6MBO - chains A and B; structure by X-ray diffraction, 1.59 A resolution.

Chain A (and B):
Name: Histone-lysine N-methyltransferase EHMT1
From: Homo sapiens
Notes: EC 2.1.1.43; chain B of this document is another copy of the same molecule, construct and numbering; everything in this record applies to it too
UniProtKB: Q9H9B1 (EHMT1_HUMAN); residues 975-1235 here correspond to UniProt positions 1006-1266 (UniProt number = residue number + 31)
Chain sequence (261 residues; numbered 975 to 1235; the number before each row is that of its first residue):
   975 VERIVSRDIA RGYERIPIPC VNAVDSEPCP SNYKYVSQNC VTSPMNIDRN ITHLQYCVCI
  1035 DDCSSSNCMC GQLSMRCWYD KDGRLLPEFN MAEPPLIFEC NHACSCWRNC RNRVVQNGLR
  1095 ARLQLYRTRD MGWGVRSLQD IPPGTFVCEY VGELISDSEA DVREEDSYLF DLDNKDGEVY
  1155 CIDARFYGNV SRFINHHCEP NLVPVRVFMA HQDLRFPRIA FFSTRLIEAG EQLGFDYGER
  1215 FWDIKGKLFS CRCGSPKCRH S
Metal / ion sites: Zn2+ site 1: C1031, C1044, C1074, C1078; Zn2+ site 2: C1031, C1033, C1037, C1042; Zn2+ site 3: C1037, C1074, C1080, C1084; Zn2+ site 4: C1172, C1225, C1227, C1232
Ligand contacts:
  - JDG (2-cyclohexyl-7-methoxy-N-[1-(propan-2-yl)piperidin-4-yl]-8-[3-(pyrrolidin-1-yl)propoxy]-3H-1,4-benzodiazepin-5-amine), molecule 1: I1025, T1026, Y1030, A1077
  - JDG, molecule 2: Y1124, D1131, A1134, D1135, V1136, R1137, D1140, S1141, Y1142, L1143, F1144, D1145, V1153, Y1154, C1155, F1209, Y1211, R1214, F1215, I1218, K1219
  - S-adenosylhomocysteine (SAH): M1105, G1106, W1107, S1141, Y1142, R1166, F1167, I1168, N1169, H1170, Y1211, F1215, W1216, F1223, S1224, C1225, R1226, C1227
UniProt features mapped onto this chain:
  - region (Interaction with histone H3): D1131 to D1150, Y1211 to R1214
  - binding site (Zn(2+)): C1031, C1033, C1037, C1042, C1044, C1074, C1078, C1080, C1084, C1172, C1225, C1227, C1232
  - binding site (S-adenosyl-L-methionine): M1105 to W1107, Y1142, N1169, H1170, R1226
  - site: Y1124 (Histone H3K9me binding)
  - modified residue: S1017 (Phosphoserine)
Reported in the primary citation:
  - binding site for JDG: D1140, L1143, D1145, V1153, C1155, R1214, I1218
  - contacts within the chain: D1145-R1214 (salt bridge), D1140-K1219 (salt bridge)

Chain A / chain B interface:
Residue-residue contacts - 45 pairs, chain A then chain B:
  D982(A) - W1081(B)
  R985(A) - H1076(B)  hydrogen bond (side chain-backbone)
  R985(A) - C1078(B)  hydrogen bond (side chain-backbone)
  R985(A) - S1079(B)
  R985(A) - C1080(B)  hydrogen bond (side chain-backbone)
  R985(A) - W1081(B)
  R985(A) - R1082(B)  hydrogen bond (backbone-backbone)
  G986(A) - W1081(B)
  G986(A) - R1082(B)
  Y987(A) - N1075(B)  hydrogen bond (side chain-backbone)
  Y987(A) - H1076(B)
  Y987(A) - R1082(B)
  Y987(A) - R1087(B)  hydrogen bond
  K1008(A) - H1076(B)
  K1008(A) - A1077(B)
  K1008(A) - C1078(B)  hydrogen bond (side chain-backbone)
  K1008(A) - S1079(B)
  V1015(A) - R1023(B)
  V1015(A) - N1024(B)
  V1015(A) - I1025(B)  hydrogen bond (backbone-backbone)
  T1016(A) - N1024(B)  hydrogen bond (backbone-side chain)
  T1016(A) - T1026(B)
  R1023(A) - V1015(B)
  N1024(A) - V1015(B)
  N1024(A) - T1016(B)  hydrogen bond (side chain-backbone)
  I1025(A) - V1015(B)  hydrogen bond (backbone-backbone)
  I1025(A) - Y1161(B)
  T1026(A) - Y1161(B)
  N1075(A) - Y987(B)  hydrogen bond (backbone-side chain)
  H1076(A) - Y987(B)
  H1076(A) - K1008(B)
  A1077(A) - K1008(B)
  C1078(A) - R985(B)
  C1078(A) - K1008(B)  hydrogen bond (backbone-side chain)
  S1079(A) - R985(B)  hydrogen bond (backbone-side chain)
  C1080(A) - R985(B)  hydrogen bond (backbone-side chain)
  W1081(A) - D982(B)
  W1081(A) - R985(B)
  W1081(A) - G986(B)
  R1082(A) - R985(B)  hydrogen bond (backbone-backbone)
  R1082(A) - G986(B)
  R1082(A) - Y987(B)
  R1087(A) - Y987(B)  hydrogen bond
  Y1161(A) - I1025(B)
  Y1161(A) - T1026(B)
Also at the interface, not in a pair above, chain A (25 interface residues in all): Y1009, V1010, C1014, S1017
Also at the interface, not in a pair above, chain B (24 interface residues in all): Y1009, V1010, C1014

In short:
Chain A and chain B form an interface of 25 and 24 residues respectively, with 17 hydrogen bonds. Polar pairs
include R985(A)-H1076(B), R985(A)-C1078(B) and R985(A)-C1080(B). The paper reports a binding site for JDG at
D1140(A), L1143(A) and D1145(A) among others; contacts within the chain involving R1214(A), D1145(A) and
K1219(A) among others.
Both chains are Histone-lysine N-methyltransferase EHMT1 (Homo sapiens). Entry 6MBO (GLP Methyltransferase
with Inhibitor EML741-P212121 Crystal Form) was determined by X-ray diffraction together with 6MBP from the
same study.
